Entry 4J1J (X-ray diffraction, 2.65 A resolution); this record covers chains A and H of the 6 polymer chains in the assembly.

== Chain A ==
Molecule: Nucleocapsid
From: Leanyer virus
UniProtKB: F2WAD7 (F2WAD7_9VIRU); numbering as in UniProt (aligned over 1-235)
Amino-acid sequence (235 residues; each row starts with the number of its first residue):
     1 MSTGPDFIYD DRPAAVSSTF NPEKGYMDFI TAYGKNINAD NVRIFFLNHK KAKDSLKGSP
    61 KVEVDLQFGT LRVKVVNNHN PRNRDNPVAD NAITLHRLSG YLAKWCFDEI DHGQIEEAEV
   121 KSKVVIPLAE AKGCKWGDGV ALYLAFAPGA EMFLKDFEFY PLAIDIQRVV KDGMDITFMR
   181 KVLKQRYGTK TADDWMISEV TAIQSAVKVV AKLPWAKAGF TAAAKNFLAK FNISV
Disordered / not traced: 1-2
What the authors report for this chain:
  - binding site for the 17-nt DNA strand (chain H): Pro127, Phe178
  - mutagenesis - K50E/K53E, K53E/K184E, K181E/K184E: decreased binding to RNA

== Chain H ==
Molecule: 17-nt DNA strand
Sequence (17 nucleotides; each row starts with the number of its first residue):
     1 ACCAAACAAC CCACCCA

== Chain A / chain H interface ==
Residue-residue contacts (30):
  Phe20(A) - DA1(H)  base contact
  Leu47(A) - DC7(H)  base contact
  His49(A) - DC3(H)  hydrogen bond to the base
  His49(A) - DA6(H)  hydrogen bond to the base
  Lys50(A) - DA5(H)  salt bridge to the phosphate
  Lys50(A) - DA6(H)  base contact
  Lys53(A) - DC3(H)  salt bridge to the phosphate
  Lys53(A) - DA4(H)  salt bridge to the phosphate
  Asn78(A) - DC2(H)  hydrogen bond to the base
  Asn78(A) - DC3(H)  phosphate contact
  His79(A) - DC3(H)  salt bridge to the phosphate
  Arg84(A) - DA1(H)  salt bridge to the phosphate
  Thr94(A) - DC2(H)  hydrogen bond to the base
  Leu95(A) - DC3(H)  base contact
  His96(A) - DC2(H)  base contact
  His96(A) - DC3(H)  hydrogen bond to the base
  Arg97(A) - DC2(H)  base contact
  Val125(A) - DC7(H)  base contact
  Pro127(A) - DA6(H)  base contact
  Pro127(A) - DC7(H)  sugar contact
  Leu128(A) - DA5(H)  base contact
  Leu128(A) - DA6(H)  base contact
  Glu130(A) - DC7(H)  sugar contact
  Ala131(A) - DA6(H)  sugar contact
  Pro148(A) - DA5(H)  base contact
  Arg168(A) - DA5(H)  sugar contact
  Met174(A) - DA4(H)  base contact
  Phe178(A) - DA4(H)  base contact
  Lys181(A) - DC2(H)  base contact
  Lys184(A) - DA1(H)  hydrogen bond to the base
Also at the interface, not in a pair above, chain A (25 interface residues in all): Phe46, Val88

== In short ==
Chain A and chain H form an interface of 25 and 7 residues respectively; the contacts include 6 hydrogen bonds
and 5 salt bridges. Polar pairs include His49(A)-DC3(H), His49(A)-DA6(H) and Asn78(A)-DC2(H). The paper
reports a binding site for the 17-nt DNA strand (chain H) at Pro127(A) and Phe178(A); K50E/K53E, K53E/K184E
and K181E/K184E of chain A reduce binding to RNA.
Here chain A is Nucleocapsid (Leanyer virus) and chain H is a 17-nt DNA strand. Entry 4J1J (Leanyer
orthobunyavirus nucleoprotein-ssDNA complex) was determined by X-ray diffraction.
